8QXJ - chains A and C of the 4 polymer chains in the assembly; structure by electron microscopy, 2.65 A resolution.

[Chain A (and C)]
Protein: Deoxynucleoside triphosphate triphosphohydrolase SAMHD1
Organism: Homo sapiens
Notes: chain C of this document is another copy of the same molecule, construct and numbering; everything in this record applies to it too
UniProtKB: Q9Y3Z3 (SAMH1_HUMAN); residues 1-626 here = UniProt positions 1-626
Amino-acid sequence (626 residues; numbered 1 to 626; the number before each row is that of its first residue):
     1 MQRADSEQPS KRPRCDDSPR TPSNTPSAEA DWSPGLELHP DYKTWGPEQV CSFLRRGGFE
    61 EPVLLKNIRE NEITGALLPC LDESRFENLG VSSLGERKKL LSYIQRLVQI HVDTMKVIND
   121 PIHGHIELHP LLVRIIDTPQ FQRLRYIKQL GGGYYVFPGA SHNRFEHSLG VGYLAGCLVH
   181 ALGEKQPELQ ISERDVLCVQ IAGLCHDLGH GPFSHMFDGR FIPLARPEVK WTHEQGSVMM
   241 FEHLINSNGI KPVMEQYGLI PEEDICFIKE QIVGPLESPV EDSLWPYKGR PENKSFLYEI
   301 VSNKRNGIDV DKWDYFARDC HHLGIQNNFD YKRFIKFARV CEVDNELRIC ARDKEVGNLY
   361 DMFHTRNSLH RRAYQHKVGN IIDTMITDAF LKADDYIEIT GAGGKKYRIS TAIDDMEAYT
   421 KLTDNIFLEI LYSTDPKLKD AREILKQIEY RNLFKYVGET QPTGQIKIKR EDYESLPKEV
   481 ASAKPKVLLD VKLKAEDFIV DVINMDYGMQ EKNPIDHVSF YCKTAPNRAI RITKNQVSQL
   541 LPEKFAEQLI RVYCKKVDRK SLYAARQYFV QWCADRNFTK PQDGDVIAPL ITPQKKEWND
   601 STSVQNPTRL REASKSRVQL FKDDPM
Not modelled in the structure: 1-112, 590-626
Bound ions: Fe ion: H167, H206, D207, D311 (together with DZ4); Mg2+: D207 (together with DZ4)
Residues lining bound ligands:
  - DZ4 (2'-deoxy-5'-O-[(R)-hydroxy{[(R)-hydroxy(phosphonooxy)phosphoryl]amino}phosphoryl]adenosine), molecule 1: V117, I118, N119, H125
  - DZ4, molecule 2: Q149, L150, R164, H167, H206, D207, H210, H215, H233, E234, D311, K312, Y315, D319, R366, H370, Y374, Q375
  - DZ4, molecule 3: V156, F157, P158, I325, R372, H376, V378
  - DZ4, molecule 4: R333, F337, R352, K354, N358, K523
  - GTP (guanosine-5'-triphosphate), molecule 1: K116, V117, I118, V133, I136, D137, Q142, R145, F165
  - GTP, molecule 2: Y155, V156, V378, R451, L453, K455
Curated features (UniProtKB/Swiss-Prot):
  - active site: H233
  - binding site (GTP): K116, V117, D137, Q142, R145, R451, K455, K523
  - binding site (dATP): N119, Q149, V156, R164, H210, H215, K312, Y315, D319, R333, R352, K354, N358, R366, Q375, H376, K377, K523
  - binding site (dCTP): N119, Q149, V156, R164, H210, H215, K312, Y315, D319, R333, R352, K354, R366, R372, Q375, H376, K377, K523
  - binding site (dGTP): N119, Q149, L150, V156, R164, K312, Y315, D319, R333, R352, K354, N358, R366, Y374, Q375, H376, K377, K523
  - binding site (dTTP): N119, Q149, V156, R164, H210, H215, K312, Y315, D319, R333, R352, K354, Q375, H376, K377, K523
  - binding site (Mn(2+)): H167, H206, D207, D311
  - modified residue: M1 (N-acetylmethionine), S18 (Phosphoserine), T21 (Phosphothreonine), T25 (Phosphothreonine), S33 (Phosphoserine), S93 (Phosphoserine), T592 (Microbial infection: Phosphothreonine)
  - cross-link (Glycyl lysine isopeptide (Lys-Gly)): K467 (interchain with G-Cter in SUMO2), K469 (interchain with G-Cter in SUMO2), K492 (interchain with G-Cter in SUMO2), K622 (interchain with G-Cter in SUMO2)
  - natural variant: D120 to H123 (deletion: In AGS5), H123 (H123P: In AGS5), R143 (R143C: In AGS5; R143H: In AGS5), R145 (R145Q: In AGS5), H167 (H167Y: In AGS5), I201 (I201N: In AGS5 and CHBL2), G209 (G209S: In AGS5), M254 (M254V: In AGS5), R290 (R290H: In AGS5), L369 (L369S: In AGS5), M385 (M385V: In AGS5), I448 (I448T: In AGS5), 1 further natural variant entry in UniProt
  - mutagenesis: L77 (L77F: Increased stability of the tetramer and increased deoxynucleoside triphosphate (dNTPase) activity; when associated with F-77 and F-80 and R-111), C80 (C80F: Increased stability of the tetramer and increased deoxynucleoside triphosphate (dNTPase) activity; when associated with F-77 and R-111), H111 (H111R: Increased stability of the tetramer and increased deoxynucleoside triphosphate (dNTPase) activity; when associated with F-77 and F-80), D137 (D137A: Impairs homotetramerization and nearly abolishes dNTPase activity), Q142 (Q142E/A: Impairs homotetramerization and nearly abolishes dNTPase activity; when associated with K-145), R143 (R143A: Abolished ability to restrict infection by viruses), R145 (R145A: Impairs homotetramerization and nearly abolishes dNTPase activity. Abolished ability to restrict infection by viruses; R145K: Impairs homotetramerization and nearly abolishes dNTPase activity ...), Q149 (Q149A: Abolished dNTPase activity without affecting homotetramerization. Abolished dNTPase activity; when associated with A-319), R164 (R164A: Abolished ability to restrict infection by viruses), H167 (H167A: Abolished ability to restrict infection by viruses), H206 to D207 (Abolishes zinc binding and dNTPase activity. Does not affect ability to promote DNA end resection at stalled replication forks), H206 (H206A: Abolished ability to restrict infection by viruses), 33 further mutagenesis entries in UniProt
From the paper describing this entry:
  - catalytic residues: H215
  - mutagenesis - R164A, H215A: abolished catalytic activity
  - mutagenesis - R366A (300-fold), Q375A (15 to 20-fold), Q375N (15 to 20-fold): decreased catalytic activity

[How chain A and chain C interact]
Contacting residue pairs (57):
  Q326(A) with Q326(C); N327(C); N328(C)
  N327(A) with Q326(C)
  N328(A) with N328(C); R372(C)
  D353(A) with Q582(C)
  G357(A) with R371(C)
  N358(A) with R371(C); R372(C)
  D361(A) with H364(C), salt bridge; S368(C), hydrogen bond; R371(C), salt bridge; R372(C), salt bridge
  H364(A) with D361(C), salt bridge; H364(C)
  N367(A) with L540(C)
  S368(A) with D361(C), hydrogen bond
  R371(A) with G357(C); N358(C), hydrogen bond; D361(C), salt bridge
  R372(A) with N328(C); N358(C), hydrogen bond; D361(C), salt bridge
  Q461(A) with N535(C); V537(C), hydrogen bond (side chain-backbone)
  Y507(A) with L540(C), hydrophobic
  C522(A) with V586(C), hydrophobic
  T524(A) with V586(C)
  R528(A) with D585(C), hydrogen bond (side chain-backbone); V586(C)
  I530(A) with Q582(C); V586(C), hydrophobic
  I532(A) with Q582(C)
  Q536(A) with Q582(C), hydrogen bond (side chain-backbone)
  V537(A) with Q461(C)
  S538(A) with E547(C), hydrogen bond
  Q539(A) with E547(C), hydrogen bond (backbone-side chain)
  L540(A) with N367(C); Y507(C), hydrophobic; P542(C); K544(C); E547(C)
  P542(A) with L540(C)
  E543(A) with Q539(C)
  K544(A) with L540(C)
  E547(A) with S538(C), hydrogen bond; Q539(C), hydrogen bond (side chain-backbone); L540(C)
  Q582(A) with Q536(C)
  D583(A) with D353(C); C522(C); I530(C); I532(C)
  V586(A) with C522(C), hydrophobic; T524(C); R528(C)
Interface residues without a listed pair, chain A (38 interface residues in all): I325, A525, N535, L541, F545, A546, D585
Interface residues without a listed pair, chain C (36 interface residues in all): L541, F545, A546, D583, I587

[Summary]
38 residues of chain A and 36 residues of chain C are in contact, with 11 hydrogen bonds and 6 salt bridges.
Polar contacts include D361(A)-H364(C), D361(A)-R371(C) and D361(A)-R372(C). From the paper: the catalytic
residue H215(A); R366A, Q375A and Q375N of chain A reduce catalytic activity; 5 substitutions were tested in
all.
Both chains are Deoxynucleoside triphosphate triphosphohydrolase SAMHD1 (Homo sapiens). Entry 8QXJ (Cryo-EM
structure of tetrameric human SAMHD1 with dApNHpp) was determined by electron microscopy, deposited together
with 8QXK, 8QXL, 8QXM, 8QXN and 8QXO.
